6ORP - chains J and K of the 12 polymer chains in the assembly; structure by electron microscopy, 4.40 A resolution (low resolution: residue-level contacts below are approximate; hydrogen-bond / salt-bridge calls are withheld).

== Chain J ==
Molecule: Ab897NHP antibody Fab heavy chain
Organism: Macaca mulatta
Notes: antibody fragment or engineered binder
Sequence (254 residues; row label = number of the first residue in the row; a row labelled like 82A-82C holds insertion residues (82A, then the next letters in order); numbers below 1 keep their minus sign (Met-18 is residue -18); X marks 1 residue of unknown identity (built as UNK)):
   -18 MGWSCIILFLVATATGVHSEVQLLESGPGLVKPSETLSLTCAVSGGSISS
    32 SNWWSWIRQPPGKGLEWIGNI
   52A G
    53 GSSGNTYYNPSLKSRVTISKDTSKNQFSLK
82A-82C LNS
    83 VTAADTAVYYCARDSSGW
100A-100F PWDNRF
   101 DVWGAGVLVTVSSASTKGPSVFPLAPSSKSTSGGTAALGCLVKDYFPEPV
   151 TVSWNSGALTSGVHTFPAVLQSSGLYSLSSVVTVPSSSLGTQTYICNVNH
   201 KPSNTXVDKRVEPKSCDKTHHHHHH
Disordered / not traced: -18 to 0, 115-225

== Chain K ==
Molecule: Ab897NHP antibody Fab light chain
Organism: Macaca mulatta
Notes: antibody fragment or engineered binder
Sequence (235 residues; numbered -18 to 213 plus 4 insertion-coded residues; 1 number in that range is skipped by the numbering (no residue carries it; nothing is unmodelled there); the number before each row is that of its first residue; a row labelled like 27A-27B holds insertion residues (27A, then the next letters in order); numbers below 1 keep their minus sign (Met-18 is residue -18)):
   -18 MGWSCIILFLVATATGSWAQSALTQPPS
    11 VSGAPGQRVTLSCTGST
27A-27B SN
    28 IGGFYVQWYQQLPGTAPKLLIYENNKRPSGLSDRFSGSQSGTSASLTITG
    78 LQSEDEADYYCQSYDNSL
95A-95B SA
    96 QVFGGGTRLTVLGQPKAAPSVTLFPPSSEELQANKATLVCLISDFYPGAV
   146 TVAWKADSSPVKAGVETTTPSKQSNNKYAASSYLSLTPEQWKSHRSYSCQ
   196 VTHEGSTVEKTVAPTECS
Disordered / not traced: -18 to 1, 108-213

== Interface between chain J and chain K ==
Contacting residue pairs (20; chain J residue first):
  Gly45(J) - Tyr87(K)
  Leu46(J) - Phe98(K)
  Trp48(J) - Gln96(K)
  Pro62(J) - Leu95(K)
  Tyr92(J) - Thr42(K)
  Tyr92(J) - Ala43(K)
  Asp100C(J) - Tyr91(K)
  Asn100D(J) - Tyr91(K)
  Asn100D(J) - Gln96(K)
  Arg100E(J) - Tyr36(K)
  Arg100E(J) - Gln89(K)
  Arg100E(J) - Gln96(K)
  Phe100F(J) - Glu50(K)
  Asp101(J) - Ile48(K)
  Val102(J) - Tyr36(K)
  Trp103(J) - Leu47(K)
  Gly104(J) - Lys45(K)
  Ala105(J) - Ala43(K)
  Ala105(J) - Lys45(K)
  Leu108(J) - Gly41(K)
Other interface residues (no listed pair), chain J (16 interface residues in all): Val107
Other interface residues (no listed pair), chain K (17 interface residues in all): Val33, Ser95A, Gly100

== In short ==
16 residues of chain J face 17 of chain K across their interface.
Chain J is Ab897NHP antibody Fab heavy chain and chain K is Ab897NHP antibody Fab light chain, both from
Macaca mulatta; the structure, Modified BG505 SOSIP-based immunogen RC1 in complex with the elicited V3-glycan
patch antibody Ab897NHP, was determined by electron microscopy (same publication as 6ORN and 6ORQ).
